Entry 7ANE (electron microscopy, 3.90 A resolution); this record covers chains N and 1 of the 124 polymer chains in the assembly.

Chain N:
Name: uL23m
Source organism: Leishmania major
UniProt: Q4QA05 (Q4QA05_LEIMA); numbering as in UniProt (aligned over 2-252)
Chain sequence (251 residues; row label = number of the first residue in the row):
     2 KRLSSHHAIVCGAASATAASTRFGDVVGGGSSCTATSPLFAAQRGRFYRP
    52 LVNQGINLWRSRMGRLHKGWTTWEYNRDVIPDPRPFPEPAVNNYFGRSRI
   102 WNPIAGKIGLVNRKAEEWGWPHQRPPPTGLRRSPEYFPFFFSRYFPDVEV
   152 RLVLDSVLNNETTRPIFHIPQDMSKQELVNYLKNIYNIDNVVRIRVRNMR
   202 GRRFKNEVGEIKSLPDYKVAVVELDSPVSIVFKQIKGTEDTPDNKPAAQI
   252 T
Disordered / not traced: 2-46, 236-252

Chain 1:
Molecule: Large ribosomal RNA
Source organism: Leishmania major
Sequence (18998 nucleotides; numbered -1268 to 17728 plus 4 insertion-coded residues; 3 numbers in that range are skipped by the numbering (no residue carries them; nothing is unmodelled there); the number before each row is that of its first residue; a row labelled like 857A-857D holds insertion residues (857A, then the next letters in order); numbers below 1 keep their minus sign (U-1268 is residue -1268)):
 -1268 UUUCAAAAAUUGACUAAUUUUGAUAUUGUUUUGGCUCUGGACUAAUUAAU
 -1218 UCUCCUUUAAUUUUAUUAUCUAAAAUUUGCAUACUUACAUAUUAAAGUAG
 -1168 UUAGUUUAGAUAUGAAAAUUAGUUAGAUUUCCAUUUGAAUUAGUUAUGUU
 -1118 AAAUAUAGAAUUAGUUAGGGUUGAUAAUGAAAUCAAUUAAGUUUAUAUAU
 -1068 AAAGUUAGUUAGUCAAUAUGAAUUUUUUUGCAAACAUUUCCGGUUGACUU
 -1018 CAUGUGAUUACACGUACUCCGUUUUGUUUUUAUGUGUCAUGAUUUGCAUU
  -968 GAUUUUUUCGCAACCACACCAUAAAUCUAAUAUACUCAACAGCACCUACC
  -918 AAGAGUUAAAAAUGAAAUUAAAUAAAAAUAAAAAAUAAAAUAAAAAUAAA
  -868 AUAAAAAUAAAUUUAAAAAUAAAAAUAAGUUUAAAAAAUAAAUUAAAAUA
  -818 AAAAAUUAUAAAAUGGAAAUUGAAAAAUAAAUUACAAAUAAAAGAUUAAA
  -768 UUUGAAUUAAUUACAGAAAUUAGACACAACACGCCCGAUCGAUUUCAUGC
  -718 AUACACUUUUACUUCGUUUUCGGUUUACGUUUUGUUGUUUGUAUUGGCUC
  -668 GAUGGAUGAAUAUAAAAAGCUUAAAUACAAAAUUUCCAACAAUUGGAUAA
  -618 GCAAGAGUUAAAAAAUGAAAUUAAAUAAAAAUAAAAAAUAAAAUAAAAUA
  -568 AAAUUAAAAUAAAAUAAAAAAUAAAAAAUUAAAAAUAAAAUUAAAAUAAA
  -518 AAGUUAGAAAAUAAAAAAUUUAAAAAAUAUAAUUUGAAAAAUAAAUUACA
  -468 AAUAAAAGAUUAAAUUUGAAUUAAUUGCAGACACUAGACACACAUUUCCG
  -418 AUCGAUUUCACGUAUACAUUUGUACUUCGUUUUUGGUUUAUGUUUUGUUG
  -368 UUUGCACUGAUCGAGCAAAAUUUUUAUUUUAUAUAUAAUUUAAACUUUUG
  -318 UUGUUGUUUGUUAGUAAGCAAAAAUAUUUAUGUCAUUUUAAUAUUAUUUA
  -268 UGUACUUACUAUUAUUUUGAUAAAUUUUAACUUUAAAUAGCAUAAAAACU
  -218 ACAAUCAAUAAAGCAUAAAAAAAUUUAUUUAUGAUUAUAUUAAUAUAAAA
  -168 UGACCUAAUAUAAUGAAAAUACUUUAGUGUUAAGUUAUUUGUUUUAUUAU
  -118 GAAAUAAGUUGCACUAUUUAUUGAAUUAAUAAAGAAAGAAUAGAAAUAAA
   -68 UAAGUUAUAAUAUCUUUAAUUUAUUUAUAAUUUCUUUGCAUUUGUAUUUA
   -18 GUGUGAGUUUACAUUUAAUUUUAUAUUAUUUUAGUGUUAGUAUAUAUUUA
    32 AAUUUAAUCAAAGUUAUUAUUAAAUAAUAUUGAUUUUGGAUGAAUUUAAU
    82 UUUUAAUUAUAUUUUUGAAUUUUAAUUUUAUUAUUUUGAUUUAAUAUUUU
   132 UAAAAUAUUAUAUAUUUUAGAUUUAAAUUUGUUGUUUUAUAUUUAGUUUA
   182 AUGUUUAUAAAUUGAUAAUUAAUUUGUUUUAUUUUAAAGUUUUUAUGAAC
   232 UGUGAUUUAUAGUUUAUUAUUUUUAGUUUAAUGUUUAAAUAUUUAACUAG
   282 UGAUGGCACAGUUGUUCUAUAUGUACCUAUAAAAAAUAGUAAAAUUAUUU
   332 UAAUUAAAUUAAUAAAUAAUUAUUAAACUAAUUUUAUAUUAAUAUUAUGA
   382 AAAAUUUAAAAAUUAAUUUUUUUUUCUAAUUUUUAUAUAUUGAAGUAAUA
   432 UGUAUUGAAUUGAAUAUUAAAAAUACAAAUUUAAUUUGUAAUUAAUAAAU
   482 AUAUUUUAUUUUAAUAGAUGUUUAAUGUUAAUUAAUUUAUUAUUUUAAUA
   532 UUUAAUAUUUGUUUAUACAAAAGUAACUUUUUUUGAAUAUAAAGAAUUAU
   582 UAUUAUAAAUAUUAUUUUAAAAAUAUAAAAAUAUUGUUAAUAAAAUUAUC
   632 AAGUUUCAAAAGCGUUUAUUAAAUGCGUCGGUCUAAGUAUUAUAUUUAAG
   682 AUUAUUCUUGUAUAUAGAUUUUUAUUUUAAUAAUUCUACAUAAUUAAAAA
   732 UUAACCUCAAAUUAUAUUUAUUAGUAGCAUAGUAAUUUAUUAACUGAUUA
   782 UUAAAGCGUUCCAUAGAAAAUUUUAAAAUUAUAACAAUCUAAAUAAAUAA
   832 UAAAUUAAAAUAAAAAUUUUAAAAAA
857A-857D AAUU
   861 AAAAAAUUAAAAUAGGGCAAGUCCUACUCUCCUUUACAAAGAGAACGUUU
   911 AUAUGUAAUUGUAUGUUUGAUUGGGGCAAUACUAUAUCUAUUUAUAUAGA
   961 AAAAGAACUAUAUUUAUUGAAAUAAUAAAAGGUUCGAGCAGGUUAACAAG
  1011 CAUUAAUACUAAAUGUGUUUCAUCGUCUACUUAUUGCUAAAUUAUAAUUG
  1061 AUUGUUCAUCAAAAAAGCAAUUCGUUAGUUGGGUUAAAAUCGUUGUAAAG
  1111 CAGAUUUGUUUAUAUAUUUAAUUUUUGUAUAUAGUUAAAAAUUAAUAUUA
  1161 GUACGCAAGGAUUCAUUAUUUGUAAUUUAAAUAUAUUAAAUGUUAUUUUA
  1211 UUAAAUAAAAUAAAAUAAGUCAAUUGUUAUUAUUCAUAUUAAUUUUUUUA
  1261 AAAGUUUUUUAAUUUUAUAUUAGUUUAUUUGUUUAAAAAGUAUCUAAUUA
  1311 AUUCAUUAUUUAGGAAUAGUUAAUAAUAAUUUAUAAUUCUGAUUAGAUUU
  1361 GUUUGUUAAUGCUAUUAAAGGGGUGUGGAAAAAGUGUUAAAUUUUUGAUA
  1411 UAUUUAAAUAAUAAAUAAAAUAUAACUUAUUAGUCAGAAAUGGAUGCCAG
  1461 CCGUUGCGGUAAUUUCUAUGCUUUUAAAUAUUAUACAUUUAUUUUAUAAA
  1511 UUUGUUACUAUAUAUUUUUAGUCAAUAAAACUAAUAAUUAUUUUUAUUUG
  1561 UUUUUAAACACCGUUUGGUAUAUGCAAAUAAAAAAUGACAUUAAUUAUUA
  1611 AUUAUAUUAUAUUAUAUUUAUUCAUUUAAGUCAACAAUAUCUAUUUACUG
  1661 UUUUUGACAACAUGAUAAGGAUUAUAAAUGGUAUUGCAAAUUUUAUAAUC
  1711 AAAACUAAUUUAUUAUAUUAAAUUAGCAUGUUUAGAUAAAACAAUAAAUU
  1761 UAGAAGGUAUUGUUGCCCACCAUUCUUUGUAAUAAAGACAACGUGCAGUA
  1811 AUUAAUGUAUUUAUAAAAAUAUAUUUUUUUUUUUUAAAUUUUCGUUGCCU
  1861 UUUUUAUUAUUUAGAAAAUUUAUGAAUUUAUACAAAUCAAUAAUGAAAAU
  1911 UAUAGUAUUAUUAUUUAUGAGGAGAAUUUUCGGAAGGAGGGAUUUUCGGA
  1961 CCAGGAAUGUCCAGAGAGGUUUCGGGCAUCAGCGAUUGAUUUUGGGAGAA
  2011 CGGAGCCGCCGAGUGAAAUUUGCCCAGAGCAGAGUCGGGAGAAGAGUGGA
  2061 UCGACCGAAGAAAAGACCGUUUUUCGGAAGGGGAGCAGGUCCAACCGAUU
  2111 UUUUUGCCAACUUGCACAGGAGGGAGCCAGAAGCGCACUCAAAGUUAGUU
  2161 UUGGGAGAUUUGAAGGGAGAAAUUUCCGAGUUUAUUCAUAUAUUUUUUAG
  2211 UUUGUGUUAGCAAAUUUUGAAAUACAACUUUUUUGCAAAUUGGAAGAAAA
  2261 CCUCCCAAAUGUAGCUUCCCAAUCUUCCUCUCUAAUCCAUUCCCAACGGU
  2311 CUUUCCCCCAUCAUCCUCAGAUGUCUCUUCCCCCCCAAAAAAUCCUAAAA
  2361 AUCCAAGUUCAUCUCGCUCUCUCUCCCCUCAAUUUCCUUAAAAACUCGCU
  2411 UCCUAAACUUAUCCCGAAAACCCCGCUCUUCUUCCCUCUAAAUCUUUAUC
  2461 UCCUCCCCUCCAAAUCUCCCUCAAAUCUCUCCUCUCUUCUCCCGAAACUU
  2511 UAAUCUUUUUAUUUUAUAAAUAAAUUUGGUAUUUAAAAUAUUAUAAUUAA
  2561 AUAUUCUAAAUUAUUUAAUAAUAUUAGAAAUGAAUACUUUAUUAAAAUAA
  2611 UAUUAAUGUGUAAUAUAUUUAAUCAUAUUAGAAUUCCGUUUAAAUUGAAA
  2661 UAUAUUGAAUUGUAAUUAUCAAUACAAUAUAAGUUAUUAAAUAAUAAUUU
  2711 AAUUUUAUAUGUUUUAUAAUUGUAAUUAUUUAGUUUUGAAAGUUUAUAUA
  2761 UAAACAAGAUAUAACCUUUUUAUUUUUUAAUACAAUUUUAAAUGAAAUUU
  2811 AUGAUUUAUUAUUAUUAAAUAUUACUGGCAGACUACAUGAAAAAUAUAAA
  2861 AAGGCAUUUGUAUAGGUUUACUUUUGGACCUCAACAUCCUGCAGCUCAUG
  2911 GCGUUUUAUGUUGUUUAUUAUAUCUUUCUGGAGAAUAUAUAGUUUAUAUU
  2961 GAUGUAAUAAUUGGUUAUUUGCAUCGUGGUACAGAAAAGUUAUGUGAAUA
  3011 UAAAACUGUAGAACAGUGUUUACCGAUGAAGACUGGAUUAUGUGAGUGUC
  3061 GUUUGCAACGAGCAUUUACUGUCAUUGUGUUUUGAGUAUAUGUUGAGGUG
  3111 UUGUCUUGCUAUUCGCUGUGCAUUUAUGCGUUUAUUAAUGUGUGAGUUUA
  3161 CGCGUUGUUUCAAUGGACUUCUUUGUUGCUCUUGUAUGGUUAUGGAUAUA
  3211 GGAUCAUUGUCGCCAAUGCUUUGAUCGUUUGAAGAACGUGAUAAGUUGAU
  3261 GACUUUUUUUGAUUUGUGUUGUGGUUGUAGAAUGCAUUUAGCAUUUAUGU
  3311 GCUUAUUAGGUUUACUUGAUGAUUUUGUAUUUGGGUUUAUAGAUUUUUUA
  3361 UUGAUGUUGUGUAUAUCAUGUUUAUUUGUUUUAGAUUUAUAUGAUUUGCU
  3411 UUUUAUUGGAAAUAGACUUUUAUAUUUGCGUUUGCGCGGGUUAGCAUUUU
  3461 UUGAUGUUUUUGAUUUAUGUUUUAAUAGUAUAAGUGGUUGUUUGUCUAGA
  3511 UCGUUGGGUAUGGUAUGAGAUGUUAGAUUAUAUAGUUGUUACGAAUUAUA
  3561 UUUUAUGUUAGUUUUUGAUUAUUGUUUUUGUUAUUUAGGUGAUGCAUUUG
  3611 AUAGACUUUUUUUGCGACUUUUUGAUAUGCGUAUGAGUAUACUUCUAUGU
  3661 AAACAAUGCUUUUUUGUAGGUUUUUUUGUCUUUGGAUUUGUGUGUUUAUU
  3711 UGAUUAUAUGUAUGUUGAUGUAACUAUAGAAACUAUAAUUAGUUUAUUUU
  3761 AUAGUUUAUGAUGUUGCAUAUUACCAGGAUGUUCAUUUGCUAAUGUUGAA
  3811 CAUCCUAAAGGCGAAUACAGUAUUUUUUUAUGUUUUUUAUAUGGAUUUAU
  3861 AUCACGUUUACGUAUACGUUGUGCAGAUUUUGUGCAUAUUUGUUUAUUAG
  3911 AUGUGAUGAUGCGAGGGUUUAUGUUGCACGACUUAGUAGCAGUUAUUGGU
  3961 AAUGUUGAUGUUGUUUUUGGUUCUGUAGAUCGAUAAGCUAUUUAUUUAUA
  4011 UACAAAAAUGAAAGAUGAAUCUAAAAAUUGGUGCGGAGGGGUUUGAUUUU
  4061 UGUUGGGGUUCUGUCUUACCUGCUAUUUGUAUAGUUUAUUUAACUUUUUG
  4111 UUUAUGUGGAUUAUUUUGUAUUAUGUUUGGUAGUUUUGUUUUUAUUGAUU
  4161 AUUGUUUUAUUUGUUUUUUUUCUUGUCUUGUAUUUUGUUUAGUAUGCUUG
  4211 UUGUGCGAUUUAUUUGUAGAUUCAUUACGGGGUUUGUUUGAUGUUUGUUG
  4261 UUUUAUACGUUGUAUUCAAUAUUGUUUUGUAUGGUUUAUAAUUAGUGAAU
  4311 UACUUCUUUUUUUAUCUUUAUUUUAUGUAGUUUUCAGUUUAGUUUUAUUU
  4361 GUGAGUGUUGAAUUUGCAUUUGUAUUUGUUAUGCCUAUUAUGUUUAGUUG
  4411 UUUAAUUUGUGAUUUUGGUUUUGUAUUUUAUUGAUAUUUUAUUGAUAUUU
  4461 UUAAUUUAUUAAUUAAUACAUUUUUAUUAUUUGUAAGUGGUUUAUUUGUU
  4511 AAUUUUGUUUUAUUUUUAUUUUGAUUUCGUUUUUUUUUAUGUGUUUUAUU
  4561 UAUGUUAUGAGUCGGUAUAUUAUUUGGCUUUUUGUUUAUGUGAAAUCAAG
  4611 UUUGAGAGUUUUCAUUAUUAUUUGUGACUUGUAGUUGUGGCGUAUUUGGA
  4661 UCAAUACUUUUUUUAAUCGAUUUAUUGCAUUUUAGUCAUGUCUUUUUAGG
  4711 UAUAUUUUUGUUAUUUUUAUGUUUUAGUCGUUGUUUUAAUUUUUUAUGUA
  4761 UGGAUACACGUUUUGUAUUUCUAUAUGUAGUGUGCCUAUAUUGGCAUUUU
  4811 GUUGAUUGCGUUUGAUUUUUUUUAUUACGAUUUGUAUAUUUUGAUGUUUU
  4861 AAGUGUGGUUUACUUAUAUGCAUAAAGGCUCAAUUUUGAAUUUUUAAAUU
  4911 UUAUUCUAAAAAGCGGAGAGGAAAGAAAAGGCUUUUAACUUCAGGUUGUU
  4961 UAUUGCGUAUUUAUGGUGUGGGUUUUAGUUUAGGUUUUUUUAUUUGUAUG
  5011 CAGAUAAUUUGUGGUGUGUGUUUAGCAUGAUUAUUUUUUAGUUGUUUUAU
  5061 AUGUACUAAUUGAUAUUUUGUUUUAUUUUUGUGAGAUUUUGAUUUGGGAU
  5111 UUGUAAUACGAAGCACACAUAUUUGUUUUACAUCGUUGUUAUUUUUUCUU
  5161 CUUUAUGUUCAUAUAUUUAAGUGUAUAGUAUUAAUAAUUUUAUUUGAUAC
  5211 ACAUAUUUUAGUAUGGGUGGUAGGUUUUGUGAUAUAUAUAUUUAUAGUAA
  5261 UAAUAGGUUUUAUUGGCUAUGUUUUACCAUGUACAAUGAUGUCGUAUUGG
  5311 GGUUUAACAGUGUUCAGUAACAUUUUAGCAACUGUCCCAGUUAUUGGUAC
  5361 UUGACUUUGUUAUUGAAUAUGAGGUAGUGAGUAUAUUAAUGAUUUUACAU
  5411 UGUUAAAAUUACAUGUGUUGCAUGUGCUAUUACCUUUUGUAUUAAUACUU
  5461 GUAAUAUUUAUGCAUUUGUUUUGUUUACAUUAUUUUAUGAGUUCAGAUGG
  5511 UUUUUGUGAUCGAUUUGCAUUUUAUUGCGAACGUUUAUGUUUUUGUAUGU
  5561 GAUUUUAUUUACGAGAUAUGUUUUUGGCUUUUUUGAUAUUAUUUUUUGUA
  5611 AUUUAUUUUAUUUUUAUAAAUUGAUAUUUUGUUUUUCAUGAAGAAUCUUG
  5661 AGUUAUAGUUGAUACAUUAAAAACAUCUGAUAAGAUUCUUCCUGAGUGAU
  5711 UUUUUUUAUUUUUAUUUGGUUUUUUAAAAGCUGUACCAGAUAAAUUUACU
  5761 GGUUUAUUAUUAAUGGUUAUUUUAUUAUUUUCCUUAUUUUUGUUUAUAUU
  5811 AAAUUGCAUAUUAUGAUUUGUUUAUUGUAGAAGUUCAUUGUUGUGAUUUA
  5861 CAUAUUCAUUAGUUUUAUUUUAUAGUAUAUUUAUGAGUGGUUUUUUAGCA
  5911 CUGUAUGUUAUAUUAGCAUAUCCUAUAUGAAUGGAAUUACAAUUUUGAGU
  5961 GUUGCUUUUGUUUAUGUUAGUUGUAUGUAGAUUAGAUUAAAAAUUUAUAU
  6011 AUUUUUUAUUAAGCGUUAAUAUAUUAAAUUUUAUUUAGAAUAGUAUUAAU
  6061 AAUCAAAGGGUUGGAAGAAAUUUGCGAAAGAAAGGGAUCUUAGAAAGGAA
  6111 AUUUUAGUUUAAGACCGAGAAGGGGAGAAGGGAGAGAGAGAUUCGUGUUA
  6161 UUUAAUUUUUAUGGAUUAAUUGCGUAUUACUGUAUAACAUAUUUAAAUGU
  6211 CUAUAUUUUAUUUUGUAUUGUAUUUAUGUAUUAUAUGGCUUUUUUAUUUU
  6261 GUUUUUGCAUUUUAUUAGAUUUUAUAUUAUUUGGAAGUCUUUUAGUAGGA
  6311 GAUGCGUUUAUGGAUGUUUUUUUUUUACGUUAUCUAUUAUGCUUUUUGGA
  6361 GUGUUUUUCAUUAUUAUGUAGAUGUAUAUCUACUUUUUUACGAAUGUUUU
  6411 GUAAUCUUUUGUCUUCGCAUUUUUUGAUGCUUAUGUUUUGUGAUUUUGUA
  6461 UAUUUUUUUAUUGUAUUUCUAUUAUUUUUUUUAAUGUGUGAUAUUAUUUA
  6511 UUUUAUGAUAUUUUCAUUCGCCAUGCUAUUUUGCAUAAUAUUUUAUUUAU
  6561 UUUUAUAUGCAUUAGAUAUGUUUUGCGCAUUAUUACAAAUAUUUAUAUUU
  6611 UGUAAUAUGAUAAUGCAAUUAAUCAUGGAUUUUUUAUUGUUAUUAAUUUU
  6661 UCAUUAAUUUAUAGAAUUAAAUCGAAUAAGUUAAUUAUAUCAAAAAAUAG
  6711 UAUAAAUAUACUACAACUUAAUAUAAAAAAUAGGUUUGAAAAUCGCACAG
  6761 UAUGUAAUCGUACAACUCAGAAUCCUAUAAAUUGAUAAGAAAAUAUAAAG
  6811 AUGUUAAUUAUUAGUCUAAAAUAAAAAAUAUAAAUAAUAACCAACCAUAU
  6861 UAUUGAAAAGAAAAUAAUACAAAUUCCCAUAUAACUUAAGUGAAGUAGUA
  6911 AACAAAAUACUUUUAAAAAAAAACCAAAUACUAUUGGAAUAGCACCAAUA
  6961 CAUAAAAAAAUACUUGCUAAUAAUACACUAAUUAAUAAAUUAUUAAAAAA
  7011 GCUAAAAAAAAUAAAGUUAAUUAAAAAAUAAUUUUCAUUAUAUUUAAUAU
  7061 CGAACAUAUUAUAUACUAUAAAAAAAUAAUAUAAAAUUAUUAAUAUAAUC
  7111 AGACUUAAUGAGUAAAUUAAAUGAAAAUUUAGAUACAUAUAAAAGAUGUA
  7161 AUUUUUAUUAGAAAUAAAUAUUAAAAAUAAAAAACUAAAAUUAUUAACGC
  7211 UAAGUACAAAUAAAAGACUUACAAUUGCAAAACUAUUUAAUCCAAUUAAC
  7261 ACGCAUGUAAUGCAUUGUAUUAUAAUAAGUUUUAUAAAUAUUAUAUAAAA
  7311 GUAAAUAAAGCAAAUAAGCAAAAUAAUAAGUAUAAAGCAAAAUAAGACAU
  7361 AAAAUGUUAGCAUGUAGAUAAAUAUAAACACUCCAAGCCGAAUGUAUAAU
  7411 UGUUCUAAAAAUAAAAUCAAUAUUGCAAUAUAUAAUUUAAAUAAUAUAAG
  7461 UAAUAUAUAAAAUAAGCAUAAUAUACCUAAUCAUUCUUCAUCAAAUAUUA
  7511 GAAAACAAAAAUCACAGAGAUAAAAACAGUAAUUUAGUAACAUAUAAUAU
  7561 AGCAAGACAAAUAAUAAUAUAAAGUUUAUUAAAUUUAUCAUAUAAUAAUA
  7611 UCAUAAUAUUAGUAUUUUAUAACCGAAUCUACUUGAUAUUAAUAUAAGAA
  7661 AAAGUAAUAAGCUAAAUAAUUCAAAUAGUAUUGAAAUAAAAAGUAUAUGU
  7711 AUUACAUUUAAAAACAUAAAAAUUAUUAUAUAUUGUAUAAUUAUUAUCAU
  7761 GAAUACGAAUCUAGUAUCAAAGUUUAAAAAACAAAAAAGAAAAAAAAAGC
  7811 AAAAUAAAAAAAGUAGUAAAAAGAUAAAGCAUAUAUAUGAGUCUAAAAUU
  7861 GUUAGUAUUAUUAUGUUAAUAAUUACAAUUCAUAUUAAAUCAAAUGAUAA
  7911 AUAAAAAAGUGAAUUAUAAUCACAUAAGAUAAUAAAACUAUAAAGUAAUA
  7961 AAAAUAAUAUUAUAUGUAUUAAGUAUAGAAACAGAAGGAUUUCGAAAGGA
  8011 GAGGACAGUUUAAGGAUUUUGAGGAGAAAUUUCGAGGGGAAAGGGGGGAA
  8061 CCAGAAGAACAUAGAAGUCAGUUUUCGAUAUUAAAAUAAUAUAGCAAUUA
  8111 UUUUUGUAGUGAACAGUCAAAUAAAAGUAAGAACGCACAUGUAGAAUAAA
  8161 AAAAUAAGUAUAAAUGCUUGCGCUGUUGUAAUUUUUAGUCUAUAACCAAU
  8211 UACCCUUGGAUAAAAAAACCCAAUAAUUAAGAUAAUUAUAGCUUUAAAAC
  8261 AUAUAAAUAAGCCCCCAAAACAGAGACUGGCUAAUAAUAAUGUUGUCAGU
  8311 AACACAUGAUUUAUUUCAAGAACGGAAUAUAAUAUAAAAAAGAAUCCUGA
  8361 UAGUUCUGUAAUCAACCCAGCGACUAAUUCACUUUCACAUUCCAUAUAGU
  8411 CGAAUGGUAGUUUUAAUCCGUCUAGAAGCAUACUUAUUCAAAAUAUACAU
  8461 ACAAAUAAGAUGCCGGCAAUAUAAAAGUUUGUAAUAUAAAUCUGCCCAAC
  8511 ACAAAUGUCUUUAAUGCAAAAAAAGCUAAAGUAGUCUAACGAAUAUACAG
  8561 UUGUGUAUAAUAAAAAUAAGCCACUUUCAGAAAUAAUACUAAAAAACAUA
  8611 GUGCGCAUUGCAGAAAGAUAUACAAAGCAACUAGAGAAUAAAAAGCAACC
  8661 UACAAAAAAUGUGCUAAACAUAUUACUGAAAACAUGUACGCACAUCAUUA
  8711 UUGUAAUAGUGAAUCCUGUGUCUAAUAACAGUAUAAAACCUAUAGGAAAA
  8761 UAAAACCAACCAAUAAAAAUGCAGCAUGUAGUAAUUAACAUUGCACCUAU
  8811 UAAGUAAAUGAUUUCAAAACUAAUUACAAAAAUGAUAAAUUUAAUAAAAA
  8861 GUUUUAUUCCGUCAGUUAUUGGUGUUAAAAUUCCAAAAAAACAAAGGGCC
  8911 GGACCUAUUCGUAUUUGAACUAAAGCUAAAAUUCUUCUUUCACAAAGACU
  8961 UACAAAGCCGGUCAAGACAAGAACAACUAAAAUGUCAAUAAUAAUAAUGA
  9011 UAAUAAUAUCUAUAUUUAACAUUUUUAAUUAUGGCUUUUAUUUUAUCAUU
  9061 UUGAAUGAUUUUUUUACUGGAUUCUGUAAUUGUUUUAUUAUCUUUUGUGU
  9111 GUUUUGUAUGUAUAUGGAUAUGCGCUUUAUUAUUUUCAGCAUGUUUAUUA
  9161 GUGUCGAAAUUAAAUAAUGUUUAUUGUACUUGGGAUUUCACGGCAUCUAA
  9211 GUUUAUUGAUGUGUAUUGAUUCAUUAUUGGAGGUAUGUUUUCAUUAGGAC
  9261 UUUUACUUAGGUUAUGUUUGUUAUUAUAUUUUGGUCAUUUAAAUUUUGUU
  9311 AGUUUUGAUUUAUGCAAAGUUGUUGGAUUUCAAUGGUAUUGAGUCUAUUU
  9361 UAUUUUUGGAGAAACAACAAUAUUUAGUAAUUUAAUUUUGGAAAGUGAUU
  9411 AUAUGAUUGGUGAUUUACGUUUAUUACAGUGUAAUCAUGUUUUAACUUUA
  9461 UUAAGUUUAGUUAUAUAUAAAUUAUGAUUAUCUGCUGUUGAUGUUAUACA
  9511 UUCAUUUGCAAUUUCAAGUUUAGGUAUUAAAGUAGAGAACCUGGUCGUUG
  9561 UAAUGAAAUAGUUUUAUUUUCAUCAAAUAAUGCUACAGUGUAUGGGCAAU
  9611 GUAGUGAACUUUGUGGUGUAUUACAUGGAUUUAUGCCAAUAGUGAUUUGU
  9661 UUUAUAUAGGUAUAUAAUCUAUAUCAUAAUAUUAGGGGAAAGAAGGACUG
  9711 AGUCGAAUAUUUGAUUUAUUAUGUAUUAGGAGUUAUGAUUUUAUAUUAUG
  9761 AUGAUUUGAUUUAGACUUUAUUUUAUAUGAUUUCGUUUUUGAUUUUGUAG
  9811 UGUGUAUAACUUUUAUUUUUGUGUUUGUCUUAGGUUUUUUUCUUAGAAUA
  9861 UUUUUUAGUUUUGUAUUUGUGUUAUUAUUUAUAGUUUUUUUUGGUUUAUU
  9911 UAUGCUUACGUUUAUGUAUAUAGGUUAUUUUAUAUAUUAUAUUUAUAUAU
  9961 UAUAUAAUUUUAUAUGUUAUUUUUUUUGUUUUAGUAUUUCGUAUUUAUUA
 10011 UAUUAUAUUGAGUUUUUUACAUAUUUAUUAUGUUUUAUAUUUAUAGAUUU
 10061 UAUAUCGUUUUCUAUCCAUUUAAUUUCUUAUUUUGGCAUUAUUUAUAUAU
 10111 UUAAUGUUAUAUUUUGUUCGUAUUUAUUUUGUCUAUUUUAUUUUAUAAUU
 10161 UGUUUUAUAUUUUGUUUUAUAUUUUUUGUUAUUCGAUGUUUAUUUAUAAU
 10211 AGUUUAUGAUUUUUUGUUUUUUAAUUUUGAUAUAUAUUUAUCAUUUUUAA
 10261 UGUGUGAUAUGUUGUAUAUCGAUUAUAUAUGUUUUUUAUUGAUAUAUUUU
 10311 GGUUUUAUAUUUUCAUUUAUAUUAGGCUUUUUUUGUUUUAUAUUUGUUUU
 10361 AAAUUAUGUUUUUUUAGUAUUAUUUUUUGUCUUGGCGUUAUUUUUUGGGU
 10411 UUUUAUUUUUAUCAUAUGGUAUUUUUAUAUUUUUUAUUUAUUAUUUUUUU
 10461 UGAUUAUUCGUUAUAUAUAGUCGUACAUGUUUUACAUUAGUGCAAUCGGU
 10511 AAUUAUAUUUUUUAAAUUUUUAUACUUUGAUGUUUUUUUUAUAUUUAUAU
 10561 UUUUAUUGAUAUUGUUUAUUAUUUGUUUUUUUGGUUUCUUUUUAAAAGAU
 10611 UUUUUAUUUUUGAAUUUUUUUUUUGAUAUGUUUAUUGUAUUAAUAAGUUA
 10661 UGAUGUGAAUAAUUAUUGUGCAUUUUAUAAUCAUUAUCAACAGUUUUGUG
 10711 UUACUCAAUUAUUGUCUAUUUAUAUGUAAAAAAAUAAAAAUAAAGAUUGU
 10761 CAAAAAUAUAUAAAAAAAACAAAGCAGAAACACAAUAUUAAAAACAGGUA
 10811 GUCUAAAACUAUAUGCGCAAAGUCAACUAGUAAUAAAUAUAAAACCAUUA
 10861 CACAAGGUAUUCAGGUUGAGAAGUAGAAAAAGCAGUAUAGGCUGAAUACG
 10911 AAUAGAUUAACAAAGAAUAAACAAUAGUCUCAAAAUAAAAACACACAGAA
 10961 CAGUGCGCAUAAAAACAAAAUUAAGCUUGCUAAUAAUAGCAUUCCGUAGA
 11011 GCAUGAAUGAACUUCAAAAUAAAAAUGACACAGGAUAGUCAGAUAUUCUA
 11061 CGAGGAAAUGCAUACAUACCUAAACUAUGCAUUGGGAAAAAAACCAUAUU
 11111 AGAUCCUAUAAAAAGCGUACUAAUAAAGUAAAACAUUCAGAAUAAAUAUA
 11161 AUUCUAUAGGUAGUCAUUUUGCAAGAAAGUGAAUAAAUCCUGCAAGAAAU
 11211 CCAACAACAGCACCUAAAGAUAAAACGUAGUGAAAGUGACCGACUACAAA
 11261 GUAUGUGUCAUGUAACAUGAUGUCUAUACCAACAUUCGCCAAAAAAAGCC
 11311 CUGUUACAGCACCAGACAAAAACAUAAAAAUAAACAUUAUAACAAAAUAU
 11361 AUCUCAAAUGUAAUUAUAAUAUCUGUAUAAAUAAAACUAUAGAUCCAAUU
 11411 GAAUAGCUUGACACAUGUGGGUAGGCCAAUCAAAAUAGAUACUCCACCAA
 11461 AAUAUGCUCUAGAAUCAACAUCCAUCCCUACAACAAACAUGUGAUGCGCU
 11511 CACACAAACAUACCUAAGAUCGCAAUUAAUAUCAUUGAAUAUAUCAUUGC
 11561 AACCGCACUGAACACACAGCGAAAUCCGACUAUUUCAAUAAUAGUAGAGA
 11611 UAAGACCAAAUACAGGUAAUAAUAUUAUAUAAACUUCAGGAUGACCAAAA
 11661 AAUCAAAACAGGUGUUGAAAUAGAAUCAAGUCACCACCACCAACAACAUC
 11711 AUAAAAUGAAGUAUUAAAGUUUCUGUCACAUAAAAUCAAGGUCACACCUC
 11761 CCGCUAAUACUGGUAAAGUUAUUAUUAACAAAAUAGCAGUUAUAAGCGCA
 11811 GCUCAAAUAAAUAGCGAUCACGAUAAAAAACUAAAGAAUUUUCUACGACA
 11861 GCAAAAUACAGUACCAAGUAAAUUUAUAGAGUUUAAAAUACUUGAUACAC
 11911 CUAAUAGAUGAACCGCAAACAUAACAAAGUCACAAGCCAAACUUGAAUGA
 11961 AAGUCUAUACAUAUUAAAGUAGGAUAUAGCGUCCAACCCACACCCAUACC
 12011 UUCCUCAGUCAAAAAACCGCUUACAACACAGCCAAAUCCGGCCAAGUACA
 12061 UUCAAAAACUCAUGUUGUUUAAACGUGGAAAAACCAUAUCGGGAAAACCU
 12111 GCCAUAACAGGAAUAAAGUAGUUCACAAGACCUCCCAUCAUAACAGGCAU
 12161 UAUAAACGCAAAAACCAUUAUCAAUCCAUGCGAGGUAAUUAAAACGUUAU
 12211 AAAACUGGUAAUCUCCAAACAAAACACCACAUCCUAUAAUAGAAAGUUCA
 12261 AGUCUAAUAAAUAGUGAAUAAACAUAUCCAACGAAUCCUGAUAGGAUUGC
 12311 AACUAAGAGAUAACACAAACCAAUCAUUUUAUGCGAAACACUUAAACACA
 12361 CCAAACAAAGUCAAAACAUUUUCAAUAUAAAAAAUUUAAAUUUAAUUUGU
 12411 UUGAUUUUAUAUAUAGUAAUAAUCCAAUCAAUUUUCGCUCUCGCCUUUCU
 12461 CCCACCCCCUUCUGCUUUCUUCCCUCCAACCUCUCUUCUUCCCCUCCCUA
 12511 CCUUUCUUCCCCUUCUAUUUCAGUUCCUUCUCCCCCUCCCUCCUAAUCCC
 12561 UGCUCUUCCAAAGUCUCUCUUUCUUCCCCUAAAGUCUUUCCCUGCUUUCU
 12611 AAUUUACUGAUUAAAAUAGUAUACGUGCUUGGUUAAUGUGUAUUGACUUC
 12661 AGUCAAAAUAUAAAAGUAGAGCUAGAUUAAAGUAACUAAAUAAUAAAAUU
 12711 UAAUAGAUGUUUAAGUUUAUAUUGAUUACUUUGAUUUUUUUGUUAUUAUU
 12761 UUUAAUAGUCAUAUUUAUAUUUAUUAAUUAUAGUUUUUGUUUAGCAUUGC
 12811 AAUUAAAUUAUGUUUAUAUAAAUAUAUAUCUAAAUUAUAUUAGUCUAUGA
 12861 UUUAUUUUUUUCAUGGGAGUUAUUGUAUAUUUUCUUGUUUUUCUUUUGUC
 12911 ACGUAAGUUAGUGUCUUACACAAAAUAUUUUUAUGUUUUAUGCUCGUAUU
 12961 UAUUUAUAUUUUUUGAUGUUGUAUUUAUAAUUUUAAUAGAUGACUUUAUG
 13011 UGUUUUAUGAUUUUAUUUGAAAGUUUAUUUUUUCCAAUUUGUUUUGUAAG
 13061 UUUAUUUUUUAAUUUUAAUAAUAGAUUUAUAUUUGCUAUAUUUUAUUUGG
 13111 UAGUAUUUAGUUCCUUAAGCUCAAUAAUGUGUAUUAUGAUUUGUAUAUUA
 13161 AUUAUUUUUCAUUUUAAUGUUUUGAGUCUGCAUAGUUUUGUUGAUGUGUG
 13211 UAUUUUUGAUAGUUUAUACUUAGGUAUGUAUAUAUGAGUGUUAUUAUUUA
 13261 UAAUGUUUGCUAUUAAGUAUCCAAUCUGACCAAUGCAUGUAUGAUUACCA
 13311 GAAAUGCAUGUAGAAGUCAAUACUGAAUUAAGUGUGUUGUUAGCAAGUGU
 13361 UGUGUUAAAAAUAGGUUUUUUCGGUCUUUAUAAAUUUUUAUUUUUGAGUU
 13411 UUAAUCAACUUUCGUUAUGGUUUUUAGGUUUUGUGGAUUGUUUAGUGAUG
 13461 UUAGGUUUGACAUUUUUGGCUAUUACGUUAUUAUUUUUGAGUGAUUAUAA
 13511 AAAAAUAAUCGCAAAUUGGUCUGUUAUACAUACGGGUAUAGCCUUAAUUU
 13561 UAUUGUGACAUAACGAUAUAUUGUUUUUAGGUUUAUUGAUUUUUUGUAAU
 13611 UUAUCACAUAUAAUAAGUUCUGCAUUAAUGUUUAUAAUGGUCGGAUAUAU
 13661 GUAUGAUAAUUAUGGUAUUCGAAUAUUUUUAUUAUUGGUGUCUUUUUUUG
 13711 GUAUUAGUUUGUGGAGUUCAUUAUUUUUAGGGAUUUUUUUAUUUAAUAUA
 13761 GAUUUCCCAUUUAUGCUGUUAUUUUAUGUUGAUAUAUUUUUAUUGUAUGG
 13811 GCUAAUUUCAUUAUCAUUUGUAUAUAUUUGUUGUUUUUACAUAAUAAUAU
 13861 UAGCAAUAUUUCUAUCAUCGAUAUAUAUAUAUAUAUGCUUAAGUUUUUAU
 13911 UCUUUUAUAUGAGUAGAUAAAUACUUACGUUUAGAUUUAACAAUAAAUGA
 13961 UAUUUAUCUAUAUUUUGUUAUAAGCGUGAUGGUUAUUUUUCUAUUUUAUU
 14011 UAAUUUAUUUGUUAUUUUAAUUAAUUUUAUUACACUAUUUUUUUUUCCGU
 14061 CCAGAUCUUUUAACAAAUCCCAUUCUCCCCCCUUUUCCUUCCCCCCUUUU
 14111 UUAAAACCUUAAAAGUCCCCUUCUGCGAACUUCUUAUGUCUCGUGUUCUG
 14161 UCUCCCCUGUCUCCCGCUCUGCCCUCUUUCCCUCUUUUCCAAACUAAUCC
 14211 UAUUGACCUUUAAUCUAAAGUUAAAAACGUGAAUUUUUGAGUGAGUUGCU
 14261 UUUUGUUAUUUUAGGGAAAAGCCACGAACCAAGCUCCGGAACCGACGGAA
 14311 UUGCAAAGAAGAAAAGAAAUUUUGUAUGCUUUUGGGGAUCCUAGUUGAAG
 14361 GAAUUUUGGGGGGAGAGCCAGGAGAAAGAUUUCACGGAAUUUGUUUUCGU
 14411 AAGCUAAAUUAUAAAUUUUAAUAUUAUAAGUAUUUAAUAUUCGACUUUAU
 14461 UUUUAUAUUCAGAAUUAAAAAUGUUUAUGUUUUUUUUUAUGUUUUUUUUC
 14511 AUGUUUGGAUUUGUUUGUGGUAUAUUUUUUGUUGGAAGGCAUAUGUUAAG
 14561 UUUUUGAUUAUCAAUAGUUUUAUGUGUUUUUUUAGUUUUAUCUGUACUAU
 14611 UUAGUUGUUUUUGUCUUAGUGUAUGUAUAUAUGGGUACUGCUUUUAUGAU
 14661 UUUUGUUUAAUUUUAAUUUUAGACUUUUGUUUUGUUUGAUUAACUUUUUA
 14711 UUGUAAUGGUUUUUAUAUAUUUAUUUUAUAUUUAAUUGAUAUUGUGUUUU
 14761 GUUUUAUAGUUUUUUAUGCAUUCUAUUAUAUGUAUUUUGAUGUAAUGUUA
 14811 GCCCGUUUUUUCCAUAUAUUUUGAUGAUUUGUUUUGUGUAUGAAUUUUUU
 14861 UAUAUUGUCGUAUGACUUUUUAACAGCUUAUUGUGGUUGAGAGUUGUUAG
 14911 GUUUAUUUUCAUUUUUUUUGAUAUCAUAUUUUUGAUAUAGAUUUUAUGCG
 14961 UUAAAAUUUGCUUUUAAAGCUUUUUUCAUAAGUAAAAUAGGCGAUGUUUU
 15011 GCUAUUAUUAGCAUUUACAAUAUCAUUUUUAAUAAAUGGCUAUUGUGUGA
 15061 UUACAUUUUAUUUUUUAUCGUUUUUAUGUGUGGAUUAUGUUUUAUUAUUG
 15111 UUUAUAAUAAUUUUAUUAUUAUUGUGUGGUUUUACUAAGUCUACUCAAUU
 15161 UGGUUUACAUAUUUGACUGCCAGAUGCAAUGGAAGGACCAAUCCCAGUGU
 15211 CUGCACUAAUUCAUGCUGCAACAUUAGUUGUAUGUGGUAUUAUAUUGGUU
 15261 AGUUUUAUUUUUUGAUGUUUUGAUUUUUGAUUUUGUUAUUUUUAUGGAUU
 15311 GCUUGGUUGAGCUAGUUUGAUUUUAGUAAUGAUGAGUUUAUGUGUUUUUU
 15361 AUAAUUUUGAUGUAAAAAGGUAUGUUGCAUUUAGUACUAUAUGCCAAAUA
 15411 AGUUUUUCUAUGUUUUGUUGUUUAUGUCUAGAUCUAUAUGUAGGUUGUUU
 15461 AAUUUUUUGUUAUCAUAUGUUUUAUAAAGCAACUUUAUUUAUUGUGCUAG
 15511 GUGUUUGAAUUCAUUUUUUUUUUGGAUUGCAGGAUAUACGUUGUUAUUUU
 15561 UUUACAUAUUUUUGUGGUUGUAUUUUAGCACGUAUGUUAUUGAUAUUUGC
 15611 UUUGUUAAACUCAUGUUCAUUAUGAUUUUUGUGUGGAUUUUAUUGUAAAG
 15661 AUCUUCUUUUAUGUAUGUUAAUGUUAACAUCAUUUUUUUUUAUAUUAGAG
 15711 UUUUUGUGUGUGUGUAUAUUUUUUAUAUUUUUUACUGUGUUAUAUAAUUA
 15761 UUUUUUGUUAUUUUUUUUGUGUUUUGUAUUUAAAUGCUUUUGUUUAAUUG
 15811 AUACACUUUUUUUAAUUUUUGAUUUUGAAUGCUGUCUUGUAUAUUGUACA
 15861 UUUUGUUUAUAUAUGUGUUUUAUACUAAUUUUUUUUGUUUUAGAUUUUUU
 15911 AUAUGUUUUUAUUUUUUCAAGUUAUUGCUUAUUUUGAUCUUUUUAUUUAU
 15961 AUUAUAUGUCUUUUUUUGAUAUUGCGAUAUUUACUAUAUUUGUAAUGAUU
 16011 UCAUUAAGUUUUGUAUAUUAUGGUUGUAUUAUAUUUUAUUUUUUUAAUAU
 16061 UGAUUGUAUUAUGUUUUUUUGACGAAUAUUUUUGUUUAUAACUGUCGGAU
 16111 UUUUAUUUUUUAUAUUUUCGGUAUGAUAUUUUAUUUGUUUUUAUAUAUAU
 16161 AUAUUUAUGUUUGUGUGAAAUAUUGUUAUAUAUUUUAGAUAUAAUUUAAA
 16211 GUAUUGUUUAUUUUUUUGUAUGUUAUUUAUAAUAUACAUUUAGUAGAGCU
 16261 AUGCAAAUUUAAUUUUGAAUUAAAUUCAGUCUAUCAGAGUAUAUUUUAUU
 16311 UAGAAAUUUAUAUUAUCUUUUAACUCCAAGUUUUUUAAGUAGUGUUUUGC
 16361 UAUUUUUUGUUAGAAUAUUAAUUGUAAAAUACAUAAUUUAUCUAAAUAAU
 16411 UAAUUAAUGAAAAGUAACUAAGACAAAAAAUGGUAUAAAAAGUAAAAUAA
 16461 GUAUUAUAGAUAAUAGUUAAUUUUUAAUUUUAUUAUGCAAGCACAACGAA
 16511 UUUAUUUUUAGUAAUAAUACGCCAAUAUGUUAUAUUUCCUGCCCAAUGAU
 16561 UGUAUGAACAAUUUUUGUAUGAUAAAUAAGUCGCCCACACCACGAAAUAA
 16611 CAAAUUUUUGCACGCCACAACAAAUUUAUGAACGAGUUUCUGUAUGCCAC
 16661 AACAAAUUUAUGAACGAGUUUCUGUAUGCCACAACAAAUUUAUGAACGAG
 16711 UUUCUGUAUGCCACAACAAAUUUAUGAACGAGUUUUUGUAUGCCACAACA
 16761 AAUUUAUGAACUCUGUAUGCCACAACAAAUUUAUGAACGAAUUUCUGUAU
 16811 GCCACAACAAAUUUAUGAACGAGUUUCUGUAUGCCACAACAAAUUUAUGA
 16861 ACGAGUUUCUGUAUGCCACAACAAAUUUAUGAACAAGUUUCUGUAUGACA
 16911 CAACAAAUUUAUGAACGAGUUUCUGUAUGACACAACAAAUUUAUGAACUC
 16961 UGUAUGCCACAACAAAUUUAUGAACGAGUUUCUGUAUGCCACAACAAAUU
 17011 UAUGAACGAGUUUCUGUAUGCCACAACAAAUUUAUGAACGAGUUUCUGUA
 17061 UGCCACAACAAAUUUAUGAACGAGUUUCUGUAUGCCACAACAAAUUUAUG
 17111 AACUCUGUAUGCCACAACAAAUUUAUGAACGAAUUUCUGUAUGCCACAAC
 17161 AAAUUUAUGAACGAGUUUUUGUAUGCCACAACAAAUUUAUGAACAAGUUU
 17211 CUGUAUGACACAACAAAUUUAUGAACGAGUUUCUGUAUGCCACGAACAAA
 17261 UUUAUGAACGAGUUUCUGUAUGACACAACAAAUUUAUGAACGAGUUUCUG
 17311 UAUGACACAACAAAUUUAUGAACGAGUUUCUGUAUGACACAACAAAUUUA
 17361 UGAAUGAGUUUCUGUAUGACACAACAAAUUUAUGAACGAGUUUCUGUAUG
 17411 CCACGAUAAACAUAUUUAUAUUAUAUUAUAUUAUAUUAUAUUAUAUUAUA
 17461 UUAUAUUAUAUUAUAUUAUAUUAUAUUAUUAUAUUAUAUUAUAUUAUAUU
 17511 AUAUUAUAUUAUUUAUAUUAUUAUAUUAUUAUAUUAUAUUAUAUUAUAUU
 17561 AUAUUAUAUUAUAUUAUAUUAUAUUAUAUAUUAUUAUAUUAUUAUAUUAU
 17611 UAUUAUAUUAUUAUAUUAUCAUUAUUAUUAGAAUAUUUACUAAUAUAUAU
 17661 AUAUAUCUAUAUCAAGCUUGUUAGAAAAAACUAUGUUUUUUCUAACAAGA
 17711 UUGAUACUCUCGGUAUGG
Disordered / not traced: -1268 to 36, 713-747, 857A-857D, 1159-17728
Sequence notes: conflict U1840 (A3110 in 1756572068), U1841 (A3111 in 1756572068), U1843 (G3113 in 1756572068)
Metal / ion sites: Mg2+ near A176 (its only coordinating residue here)

Chain N / chain 1 interface:
Contacting residue pairs (92; chain N residue first):
  Arg47(N) - U88(1)  sugar contact
  Arg47(N) - A90(1)  hydrogen bond to the phosphate
  Arg47(N) - U91(1)  salt bridge to the phosphate
  Arg47(N) - U103(1)  hydrogen bond to the phosphate
  Phe48(N) - U88(1)  base contact
  Tyr49(N) - A90(1)  sugar contact
  Tyr49(N) - U91(1)  hydrogen bond to the phosphate
  Tyr49(N) - U101(1)  sugar contact
  Tyr49(N) - U102(1)  sugar contact
  Arg50(N) - U213(1)  salt bridge to the phosphate
  Pro51(N) - A99(1)  sugar contact
  Leu52(N) - A99(1)  sugar contact
  Asn54(N) - A317(1)  sugar contact
  Asn54(N) - U318(1)  phosphate contact
  Ile57(N) - A99(1)  phosphate contact
  Asn58(N) - A99(1)  hydrogen bond to the sugar
  Asn58(N) - A100(1)  phosphate contact
  Leu59(N) - A317(1)  sugar contact
  Arg61(N) - U96(1)  base contact
  Arg61(N) - A100(1)  salt bridge to the phosphate
  Arg63(N) - U882(1)  salt bridge to the phosphate
  Arg63(N) - C883(1)  salt bridge to the phosphate
  Arg63(N) - U920(1)  hydrogen bond to the sugar
  Arg63(N) - G921(1)  salt bridge to the phosphate
  Gly65(N) - C892(1)  base contact
  Leu67(N) - U223(1)  sugar contact
  His68(N) - U223(1)  hydrogen bond to the sugar
  His68(N) - U224(1)  sugar contact
  Lys69(N) - A317(1)  sugar contact
  Trp71(N) - U223(1)  base contact
  Trp71(N) - U224(1)  sugar contact
  Trp71(N) - A315(1)  hydrogen bond to the base
  Trp71(N) - A316(1)  phosphate contact
  Thr72(N) - A316(1)  hydrogen bond to the phosphate
  Tyr76(N) - A315(1)  hydrogen bond to the phosphate
  Tyr76(N) - A316(1)  hydrogen bond to the phosphate
  Asn77(N) - A87(1)  hydrogen bond to the base
  Arg78(N) - A87(1)  hydrogen bond to the base
  Arg78(N) - U113(1)  hydrogen bond to the base
  Asp79(N) - U85(1)  base contact
  Asp79(N) - A86(1)  phosphate contact
  Asp79(N) - A87(1)  base contact
  Ile81(N) - U85(1)  base contact
  Arg85(N) - A313(1)  hydrogen bond to the phosphate
  Arg85(N) - A314(1)  salt bridge to the phosphate
  Pro86(N) - A312(1)  sugar contact
  Pro86(N) - A313(1)  sugar contact
  Pro90(N) - U65(1)  base contact
  Ala91(N) - U65(1)  phosphate contact
  Val92(N) - U65(1)  base contact
  Tyr95(N) - U555(1)  hydrogen bond to the sugar
  Tyr95(N) - A556(1)  hydrogen bond to the phosphate
  Gly97(N) - A556(1)  phosphate contact
  Arg98(N) - U555(1)  hydrogen bond to the base
  Arg98(N) - A556(1)  hydrogen bond to the phosphate
  Arg98(N) - A557(1)  hydrogen bond to the base
  Arg98(N) - A572(1)  salt bridge to the phosphate
  Ser99(N) - U555(1)  hydrogen bond to the sugar
  Ile105(N) - U67(1)  phosphate contact
  Ala106(N) - U67(1)  phosphate contact
  Ala106(N) - U68(1)  sugar contact
  Gly107(N) - U67(1)  phosphate contact
  Lys108(N) - G63(1)  salt bridge to the phosphate
  Ile109(N) - A64(1)  sugar contact
  Gly110(N) - U67(1)  sugar contact
  Leu111(N) - U67(1)  sugar contact
  Leu111(N) - U68(1)  sugar contact
  Arg114(N) - U67(1)  sugar contact
  Arg133(N) - U72(1)  hydrogen bond to the base
  Asp156(N) - U560(1)  hydrogen bond to the base
  Ser157(N) - U560(1)  base contact
  Arg165(N) - U562(1)  hydrogen bond to the sugar
  Ile167(N) - U560(1)  base contact
  Ile167(N) - U561(1)  base contact
  Ser175(N) - A568(1)  phosphate contact
  Lys176(N) - U564(1)  hydrogen bond to the base
  Lys176(N) - A568(1)  salt bridge to the phosphate
  Arg194(N) - U564(1)  sugar contact
  Arg194(N) - U565(1)  hydrogen bond to the base
  Arg196(N) - U562(1)  hydrogen bond to the sugar
  Arg196(N) - U563(1)  hydrogen bond to the phosphate
  Arg196(N) - U564(1)  salt bridge to the phosphate
  Arg198(N) - U560(1)  phosphate contact
  Arg198(N) - U561(1)  salt bridge to the phosphate
  Arg198(N) - U563(1)  salt bridge to the phosphate
  Asn199(N) - U569(1)  hydrogen bond to the phosphate
  Asn199(N) - A570(1)  hydrogen bond to the phosphate
  Arg203(N) - U559(1)  salt bridge to the phosphate
  Arg204(N) - A557(1)  hydrogen bond to the sugar
  Arg204(N) - C558(1)  salt bridge to the phosphate
  Lys219(N) - U569(1)  salt bridge to the phosphate
  Glu224(N) - U562(1)  hydrogen bond to the sugar
Also at the interface, not in a pair above, chain N (64 interface residues in all): Glu75, Val80, Asn103, Pro104, Gln172, Val193, Ile195, Val197, Val222
Also at the interface, not in a pair above, chain 1 (55 interface residues in all): U62, U66, U89, U222, A567, U922

Summary:
Chain N and chain 1 form an interface of 64 and 55 residues respectively, with 31 hydrogen bonds and 16 salt
bridges. Among the polar pairs are Trp71(N)-A315(1), Asn77(N)-A87(1) and Arg78(N)-A87(1).
Here chain N is uL23m and chain 1 is Large ribosomal RNA, both from Leishmania major. Entry 7ANE (Leishmania
Major mitochondrial ribosome) was determined by electron microscopy, deposited together with 7AIH, 7AM2 and
7AOR.
